Entry 7XC3 (X-ray diffraction, 1.70 A resolution); this record covers chains A and B.

Chain A (and B):
Protein: Papain-like protease nsp3
From: Severe acute respiratory syndrome coronavirus 2
Notes: EC 3.4.19.12, 3.4.22.-; chain B of this document is another copy of the same molecule, construct and numbering; everything in this record applies to it too
UniProtKB: P0DTC1 (R1A_SARS2); residues 551-673 here correspond to UniProt positions 1369-1491 (UniProt number = residue number + 818)
Sequence (127 residues; each row starts with the number of its first residue):
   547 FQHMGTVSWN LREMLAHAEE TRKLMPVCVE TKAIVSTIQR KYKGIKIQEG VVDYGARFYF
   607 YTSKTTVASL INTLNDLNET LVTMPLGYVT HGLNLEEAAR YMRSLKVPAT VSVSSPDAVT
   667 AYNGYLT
Construct notes: expression tag (547-550)

Chain A / chain B interface:
Residue-residue contacts (30; chain A residue first):
  Thr608(A) - Gln548(B)
  Lys610(A) - Gln548(B)
  Thr611(A) - Gln548(B)  hydrogen bond
  Thr612(A) - Gln548(B)  hydrogen bond (backbone-backbone)
  Thr612(A) - His549(B)
  Thr612(A) - Met550(B)
  Thr612(A) - Gly551(B)
  Ala614(A) - Gly551(B)
  Ala614(A) - Thr552(B)
  Ala614(A) - Val553(B)  hydrophobic
  Ser615(A) - Phe547(B)
  Ser615(A) - Gln548(B)
  Ser615(A) - Met550(B)  hydrogen bond (side chain-backbone)
  Ser615(A) - Gly551(B)
  Asn618(A) - Gly551(B)
  Asn618(A) - Thr552(B)  hydrogen bond (side chain-backbone)
  Asn618(A) - Val665(B)
  Asn618(A) - Asn669(B)  hydrogen bond
  Asn640(A) - Glu566(B)  hydrogen bond
  Glu643(A) - His563(B)  salt bridge
  Arg646(A) - Trp555(B)
  Arg646(A) - Glu559(B)
  Arg646(A) - Ala562(B)
  Tyr647(A) - Trp555(B)
  Tyr647(A) - His563(B)  hydrogen bond
  Tyr647(A) - Lys569(B)  hydrogen bond
  Tyr647(A) - Thr656(B)  hydrogen bond
  Arg649(A) - Glu559(B)  salt bridge
  Ser650(A) - Val553(B)
  Lys652(A) - Pro662(B)  hydrogen bond (side chain-backbone)
Interface residues without a listed pair, chain A (15 interface residues in all): Leu639
Interface residues without a listed pair, chain B (19 interface residues in all): Thr567, Ala655

Summary:
15 residues of chain A and 19 residues of chain B are in contact, with 10 hydrogen bonds and 2 salt bridges.
Among the polar pairs are Glu643(A)-His563(B), Arg649(A)-Glu559(B) and Thr611(A)-Gln548(B).
Both chains are Papain-like protease nsp3 (Severe acute respiratory syndrome coronavirus 2). Entry 7XC3
(Crystal structure of SARS-CoV-2 NSP3 Macrodomain 3 (SARS-unique domain-M)) was determined by X-ray
diffraction, deposited together with 7XC4.
